5T5O - chains A and a; structure by X-ray diffraction, 2.75 A resolution.

[Chain A]
Molecule: Lectin
Source organism: Bauhinia forficata
UniProt: P86993 (LECT_BAUFO); residues 1-233 here = UniProt positions 1-233
Chain sequence (242 residues; each row starts with the number of its first residue):
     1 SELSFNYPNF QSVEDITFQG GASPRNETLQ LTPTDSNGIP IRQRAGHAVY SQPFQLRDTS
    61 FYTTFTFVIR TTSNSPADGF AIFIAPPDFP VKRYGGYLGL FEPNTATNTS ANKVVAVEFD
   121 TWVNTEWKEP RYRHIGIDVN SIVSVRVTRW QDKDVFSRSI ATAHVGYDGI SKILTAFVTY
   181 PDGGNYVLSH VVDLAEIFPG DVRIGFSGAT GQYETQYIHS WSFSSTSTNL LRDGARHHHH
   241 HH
Unresolved in the structure: 230-242
Construct notes: expression tag (234-242)
Metal / ion sites: Ca2+ site 1: Glu118, Asp120, Glu129; Ca2+ site 2: Asp120, Trp122, Asn124, Glu129
Ligand contacts: 2-acetamido-2-deoxy-alpha-D-galactopyranose (A2G): Ala77, Asp78, Tyr94, Gly95, Gly96, Tyr97, Trp122, Asn124, Glu126, Trp127, Gly211, Gln212
Curated features (UniProtKB/Swiss-Prot):
  - binding site (Mn(2+)): Glu118, Asp120, Glu129, His134
  - binding site (Ca(2+)): Asp120, Trp122, Asn124, Glu129
  - glycosylation (N-linked (GlcNAc...) asparagine): Asn26, Asn108
From the paper describing this entry:
  - binding site for 2-acetamido-2-deoxy-alpha-D-galactopyranose: Glu126

[Chain a]
Molecule: TN-peptide ACE-GLY-VAL-THR-SER-ALA
Chain sequence (6 residues; each row starts with the number of its first residue):
   100 XGVTSA
Modified / non-standard residues: ACE (acetyl group) at position 100
Covalently attached groups: 2-acetamido-2-deoxy-alpha-D-galactopyranose (A2G) linked to Thr103

[Chain A / chain a interface]
Pairs across the interface - 5 pairs, chain A then chain a:
  Thr125(A) with Gly101(a); Val102(a)
  Glu126(A) with Val102(a); Thr103(a), hydrogen bond (side chain-backbone); Ser104(a), hydrogen bond (side chain-backbone)
Other interface residues (no listed pair), chain A (4 interface residues in all): Tyr97, Trp122
Other interface residues (no listed pair), chain a (6 interface residues in all): ACE_100, Ala105
From the paper, about this interface:
  - interface residues, chain A: Glu126(A)

[Summary]
4 residues of chain A and 6 residues of chain a are in contact; the contacts include 2 hydrogen bonds. Polar
pairs include Glu126(A)-Thr103(a) and Glu126(A)-Ser104(a). Bound to chain A:
2-acetamido-2-deoxy-alpha-D-galactopyranose. Covalently linked 2-acetamido-2-deoxy-alpha-D-galactopyranose: at
Thr103(a). From the paper: a binding site for 2-acetamido-2-deoxy-alpha-D-galactopyranose at Glu126(A); the
interface residue Glu126(A).
Chain A is Lectin (Bauhinia forficata) and chain a is TN-peptide ACE-GLY-VAL-THR-SER-ALA; the structure,
Lectin from bauhinia forficata in complex with tn-peptide, was determined by X-ray diffraction, deposited
together with 5T5J and 5T5L.
